PDB entry 1A5O | X-ray diffraction, 2.50 A resolution | chains A and C of the 3 polymer chains in the assembly

== Chain A ==
Protein: Urease (gamma subunit)
From: Klebsiella aerogenes
Notes: EC 3.5.1.5; engineered mutation(s): K217C, C319A
UniProtKB: P18316 (URE3_KLEAE); residue numbers follow UniProt; this construct covers 1-100
Sequence (100 residues; each row starts with the number of its first residue):
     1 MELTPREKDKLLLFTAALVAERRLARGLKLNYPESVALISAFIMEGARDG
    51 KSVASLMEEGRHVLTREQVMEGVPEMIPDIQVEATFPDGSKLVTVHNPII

== Chain C ==
Protein: Urease (alpha subunit)
From: Klebsiella aerogenes
Notes: EC 3.5.1.5
UniProtKB: P18314 (URE1_KLEAE); residue numbers follow UniProt; this construct covers 2-567
Sequence (566 residues; numbered 2 to 567; the number before each row is that of its first residue):
     2 SNISRQAYADMFGPTVGDKVRLADTELWIEVEDDLTTYGEEVKFGGGKVI
    52 RDGMGQGQMLAADCVDLVLTNALIVDHWGIVKADIGVKDGRIFAIGKAGN
   102 PDIQPNVTIPIGAATEVIAAEGKIVTAGGIDTHIHWICPQQAEEALVSGV
   152 TTMVGGGTGPAAGTHATTCTPGPWYISRMLQAADSLPVNIGLLGKGNVSQ
   202 PDALREQVAAGVIGLCIHEDWGATPAAIDCALTVADEMDIQVALHSDTLN
   252 ESGFVEDTLAAIGGRTIHTFHTEGAGGGHAPDIITACAHPNILPSSTNPT
   302 LPYTLNTIDEHLDMLMVCHHLDPDIAEDVAFAESRIRRETIAAEDVLHDL
   352 GAFSLTSSDSQAMGRVGEVILRTWQVAHRMKVQRGALAEETGDNDNFRVK
   402 RYIAKYTINPALTHGIAHEVGSIEVGKLADLVVWSPAFFGVKPATVIKGG
   452 MIAIAPMGDINASIPTPQPVHYRPMFGALGSARHHCRLTFLSQAAAANGV
   502 AERLNLRSAIAVVKGCRTVQKADMVHNSLQPNITVDAQTYEVRVDGELIT
   552 SEPADVLPMAQRYFLF
Construct notes: engineered mutation Cys217 (Lys in P18314)
Swiss-Prot annotation at these positions:
  - active site: His320 (Proton donor)
  - binding site (Ni(2+)): His134, His136, His246, His272, Asp360
  - binding site (substrate): His219
  - mutagenesis: His134 (H134A: Abrogates activity and reduces binding to nickel ions), His136 (H136A: Abrogates activity and reduces binding to nickel ions), His219 (H219A: Reduces activity 500-fold and increases KM 1000-fold. Resistant to inactivation by diethylpyrocarbonate and iodoacetamide; H219N/Q: Increases KM 100-fold; optimum pH is 6), Asp221 (D221A: Reduces activity 1000-fold and increases KM 10-fold; D221N: Reduces activity 50-fold), His246 (H246A: Abrogates activity and reduces binding to nickel ions), His312 (H312A: Enhances thermal stability above 50 degrees Celsius), Cys319 (C319A: Reduces activity 2-fold, but increases KM only 1.7-fold; optimum pH is 6.7. Reduces binding of nickel ions. Resistant to inactivation by iodoacetamide ...), His320 (H320A: Reduces activity 100000-fold, but increases KM only 3-fold; optimum pH is 6.75. Resistant to inactivation by diethylpyrocarbonate and iodoacetamide ...), Arg336 (R336Q: Reduces activity 10000-fold, but has no effect on KM)
Bound ions: Ni2+ site 1: His134, His136, Asp360 (together with formate); Ni2+ site 2: His246, His272 (together with formate)

== Interface between chain A and chain C ==
Pairs across the interface - 40 pairs, chain A then chain C:
  Arg6(A) - Asn462(C)
  Asp9(A) - Pro470(C)
  Asp9(A) - His472(C)  salt bridge
  Asp9(A) - Arg474(C)  salt bridge
  Lys10(A) - Asp460(C)  salt bridge
  Lys10(A) - Gln469(C)
  Leu12(A) - His472(C)
  Leu13(A) - Gln469(C)
  Leu13(A) - Pro470(C)  hydrophobic
  Val19(A) - Phe567(C)  hydrophobic
  Arg23(A) - Leu566(C)  hydrogen bond (side chain-backbone)
  Arg23(A) - Phe567(C)
  Asn31(A) - Gln562(C)  hydrogen bond (side chain-backbone)
  Asn31(A) - Arg563(C)
  Asn31(A) - Phe565(C)  hydrogen bond (side chain-backbone)
  Tyr32(A) - Phe439(C)
  Tyr32(A) - Arg563(C)  hydrogen bond (backbone-backbone)
  Pro33(A) - Arg563(C)
  Pro33(A) - Tyr564(C)
  Pro33(A) - Phe565(C)
  Pro33(A) - Leu566(C)
  Glu34(A) - Leu566(C)
  Val36(A) - Gln469(C)
  Ser40(A) - Gln469(C)
  Met70(A) - Gln562(C)
  Met70(A) - Arg563(C)
  Glu71(A) - Arg563(C)  hydrogen bond (backbone-side chain)
  Met76(A) - Phe439(C)  hydrophobic
  Met76(A) - Arg563(C)
  Met76(A) - Tyr564(C)  hydrophobic
  Gln81(A) - Ile465(C)
  Gln81(A) - Thr467(C)  hydrogen bond
  Gln81(A) - Pro468(C)
  Gln81(A) - Gln469(C)  hydrogen bond (backbone-backbone)
  Glu83(A) - Asp460(C)
  Glu83(A) - Ala463(C)
  Glu83(A) - Ser464(C)  hydrogen bond (side chain-backbone)
  Leu92(A) - Ser464(C)
  Leu92(A) - Ile465(C)  hydrophobic
  Leu92(A) - Pro468(C)  hydrophobic
Also at the interface, not in a pair above, chain A (23 interface residues in all): Ala16, Val73, Val82, Ser90
Also at the interface, not in a pair above, chain C (19 interface residues in all): Ala438

== Overview ==
23 residues of chain A and 19 residues of chain C are in contact, with 8 hydrogen bonds and 3 salt bridges.
Polar pairs include Asp9(A)-His472(C), Asp9(A)-Arg474(C) and Lys10(A)-Asp460(C).
Chain A is Urease (gamma subunit) and chain C is Urease (alpha subunit), both from Klebsiella aerogenes; the
structure, K217C variant of klebsiella aerogenes urease, chemically rescued by formate and nickel, was
determined by X-ray diffraction (same publication as 1A5K, 1A5L, 1A5M and 1A5N).
